4R79 - chains C and B of the 8 polymer chains in the assembly; structure by X-ray diffraction, 3.10 A resolution.

[Chain C]
Molecule: left Inverted repeat NTS
Sequence (25 nucleotides; each row starts with the number of its first residue):
     4 GGTGTACAAGTAGGGAATGTCGGTT

[Chain B]
Name: Mariner Mos1 transposase
Source organism: Drosophila mauritiana
Notes: EC 3.1.-.-
Reference sequence: Q7JQ07 (MOS1T_DROMA); numbering as in UniProt (aligned over 1-345)
Amino-acid sequence (345 residues; numbered 1 to 345; the number before each row is that of its first residue):
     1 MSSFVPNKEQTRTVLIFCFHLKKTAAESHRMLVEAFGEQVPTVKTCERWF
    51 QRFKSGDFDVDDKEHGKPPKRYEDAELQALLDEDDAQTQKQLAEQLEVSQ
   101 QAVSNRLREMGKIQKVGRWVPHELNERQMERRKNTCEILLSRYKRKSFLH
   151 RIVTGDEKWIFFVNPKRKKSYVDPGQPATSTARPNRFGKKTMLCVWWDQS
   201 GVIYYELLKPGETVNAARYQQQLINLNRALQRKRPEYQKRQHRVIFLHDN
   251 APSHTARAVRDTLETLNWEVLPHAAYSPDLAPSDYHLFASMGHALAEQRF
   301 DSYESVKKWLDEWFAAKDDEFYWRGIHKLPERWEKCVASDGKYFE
Disordered / not traced: 1-4, 238-242
Differences from the reference sequence: variant Thr45 (Lys in Q7JQ07), Asn164 (Ser in Q7JQ07), Pro210 (Arg in Q7JQ07), Phe344 (Leu in Q7JQ07); engineered mutation Ala216 (Thr in Q7JQ07)
Curated features (UniProtKB/Swiss-Prot):
  - DNA-binding region (H-T-H motif): Thr24 to Ser55, Gln89 to Met110
  - region: Ile113 to Asn125 (Linker)
  - binding site (Mg(2+)): Asp156, Asp249, Asp284
  - site: Arg48 (Important for base-specific DNA-binding), Gln100 (Important for base-specific DNA-binding), Arg118 (Important for base-specific DNA-binding), Arg186 (Critical for target DNA recognition), His293 (Important for base-specific DNA-binding)
Cystine bridges: Cys136-Cys336
Ion coordination: Mn2+: Asp156, Asp249 (shared with 1 residue of chain H)
From the paper describing this entry:
  - binding site for left Inverted repeat NTS (chain C): Arg48, His65 to Arg71
  - binding site for left Inverted repeat TS: Lys44, His65
  - binding site for left Inverted repeat TS: Arg118, Arg183, Glu345
  - mutagenesis - T216A: increased expression (citing earlier work)

[How chain C and chain B interact]
Residue-residue contacts (14):
  DG4(C) - Tyr285(B)  base contact
  DG4(C) - His286(B)  sugar contact
  DG4(C) - Ala289(B)  sugar contact
  DG4(C) - Ser290(B)  hydrogen bond to the phosphate
  DG4(C) - His293(B)  hydrogen bond to the base
  DG4(C) - Arg324(B)  hydrogen bond to the phosphate
  DG4(C) - Lys328(B)  hydrogen bond to the sugar
  DG4(C) - Arg332(B)  base contact
  DG5(C) - Ser290(B)  hydrogen bond to the phosphate
  DG5(C) - His293(B)  hydrogen bond to the sugar
  DG5(C) - Lys317(B)  salt bridge to the phosphate
  DG5(C) - Phe321(B)  phosphate contact
  DG5(C) - Arg324(B)  salt bridge to the phosphate
  DT8(C) - Tyr171(B)  hydrogen bond to the phosphate
Other interface residues (no listed pair), chain C (4 interface residues in all): DT6

[Overview]
The interface between chain C and chain B involves 4 residues on one side and 11 on the other; the contacts
include 7 hydrogen bonds and 2 salt bridges. Polar contacts include DG4(C)-His293(B), DG4(C)-Lys328(B) and
DG5(C)-His293(B). The paper reports a binding site for left Inverted repeat TS at Lys44(B), His65(B) and
Arg118(B) among others; T216A of chain B increases expression.
Here chain C is left Inverted repeat NTS and chain B is Mariner Mos1 transposase (Drosophila mauritiana).
Entry 4R79 (Mos1 transposase paired-end complex with left transposon end) was determined by X-ray diffraction.
